3J99 - chains K and M of the 13 polymer chains in the assembly; structure by electron microscopy, 8.20 A resolution (very low resolution: no residue pairs are listed; an interface is given only as per-side residue counts).

Chain K:
Name: Vesicle-associated membrane protein 2
Organism: Rattus norvegicus
UniProt: P63045 (VAMP2_RAT); residues 28-89 here = UniProt positions 28-89
Chain sequence (63 residues; numbered 27 to 89; the number before each row is that of its first residue):
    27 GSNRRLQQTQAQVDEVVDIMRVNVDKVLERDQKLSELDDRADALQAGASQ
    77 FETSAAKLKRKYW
Not modelled in the structure: 27-28
Construct notes: expression tag (27)
Curated features (UniProtKB/Swiss-Prot):
  - site ((Microbial infection) Cleavage): Gln58, Lys59, Lys59, Leu60, Arg66, Ala67, Gln76, Phe77, Ala81, Ala82

Chain M:
Name: Synaptosomal-associated protein 25
Organism: Rattus norvegicus
Chain sequence (188 residues; each row starts with the number of its first residue):
    17 RADQLADESLESTRRMLQLVEESKDAGIRTLVMLDEQGEQLDRVEEGMNH
    67 INQDMKEAEKNLKDLGKFCGLCVCPCNKLKSSDAYKKAWGNNQDGVVASQ
   117 PARVVDEREQMAISGGFIRRVTNDARENEMDENLEQVSGIIGNLRHMALD
   167 MGNEIDTQNRQIDRIMEKADSNKTRIDEANQRATKMLG
Not modelled in the structure: 84-140

Interface between chain K and chain M:
At this resolution (8 A) residue pairs are not listed: 27 residues of chain K and 31 of chain M lie at the interface.

In short:
Chain K and chain M form an interface of 27 and 31 residues respectively.
Here chain K is Vesicle-associated membrane protein 2 and chain M is Synaptosomal-associated protein 25, both
from Rattus norvegicus. Entry 3J99 (Structure of 20S supercomplex) was determined by electron microscopy (same
publication as 3J94, 3J95, 3J96, 3J97 and 3J98).
